Entry 6IFV (X-ray diffraction, 3.11 A resolution); this record covers chain A.

# Chain A
Name: Ribosomal RNA small subunit methyltransferase A
Organism: Bacillus subtilis (strain 168)
Notes: EC 2.1.1.182; fragment: C-terminal truncated
UniProt: P37468 (RSMA_BACSU); residue numbers follow UniProt; this construct covers 1-215
Sequence (215 residues; row label = number of the first residue in the row):
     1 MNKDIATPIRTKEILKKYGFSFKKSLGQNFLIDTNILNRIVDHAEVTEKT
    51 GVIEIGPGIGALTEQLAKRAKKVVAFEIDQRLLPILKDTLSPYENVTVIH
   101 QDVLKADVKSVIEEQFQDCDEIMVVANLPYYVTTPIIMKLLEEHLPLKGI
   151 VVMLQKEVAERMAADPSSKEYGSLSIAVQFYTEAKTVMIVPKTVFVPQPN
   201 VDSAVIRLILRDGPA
Unresolved in the structure: 1-2, 23-27, 212-215
Swiss-Prot annotation at these positions:
  - binding site (S-adenosyl-L-methionine): Asn29, Leu31, Gly56, Glu77, Asp102, Asn127

# In short
From UniProt: 6 S-adenosyl-L-methionine-binding residues.
Chain A is Ribosomal RNA small subunit methyltransferase A (Bacillus subtilis (strain 168)); the structure,
C-terminal truncated KsgA from Bacillus subtilis 168, was determined by X-ray diffraction, deposited together
with 6IFX, 6IFS, 6IFT and 6IFW.
